PDB entry 1KQS | X-ray diffraction, 3.10 A resolution | chains 0 and C of the 32 polymer chains in the assembly

Chain 0:
Molecule: 23S RRNA
Organism: Haloarcula marismortui
Sequence (2922 nucleotides; numbered 2 to 2923; the number before each row is that of its first residue):
     2 UUGGCUACUA UGCCAGCUGG UGGAUUGCUC GGCUCAGGCG CUGAUGAAGG ACGUGCCAAG
    62 CUGCGAUAAG CCAUGGGGAG CCGCACGGAG GCGAAGAACC AUGGAUUUCC GAAUGAGAAU
   122 CUCUCUAACA AUUGCUUCGC GCAAUGAGGA ACCCCGAGAA CUGAAACAUC UCAGUAUCGG
   182 GAGGAACAGA AAACGCAAUG UGAUGUCGUU AGUAACCGCG AGUGAACGCG AUACAGCCCA
   242 AACCGAAGCC CUCACGGGCA AUGUGGUGUC AGGGCUACCU CUCAUCAGCC GACCGUCUCG
   302 ACGAAGUCUC UUGGAACAGA GCGUGAUACA GGGUGACAAC CCCGUACUCG AGACCAGUAC
   362 GACGUGCGGU AGUGCCAGAG UAGCGGGGGU UGGAUAUCCC UCGCGAAUAA CGCAGGCAUC
   422 GACUGCGAAG GCUAAACACA ACCUGAGACC GAUAGUGAAC AAGUAGUGUG AACGAACGCU
   482 GCAAAGUACC CUCAGAAGGG AGGCGAAAUA GAGCAUGAAA UCAGUUGGCG AUCGAGCGAC
   542 AGGGCAUACA AGGUCCCUCG ACGAAUGACC GACGCGCGAG CGUCCAGUAA GACUCACGGG
   602 AAGCCGAUGU UCUGUCGUAC GUUUUGAAAA ACGAGCCAGG GAGUGUGUCU GCAUGGCAAG
   662 UCUAACCGGA GUAUCCGGGG AGGCACAGGG AAACCGACAU GGCCGCAGGG CUUUGCCCGA
   722 GGGCCGCCGU CUUCAAGGGC GGGGAGCCAU GUGGACACGA CCCGAAUCCG GACGAUCUAC
   782 GCAUGGACAA GAUGAAGCGU GCCGAAAGGC ACGUGGAAGU CUGUUAGAGU UGGUGUCCUA
   842 CAAUACCCUC UCGUGAUCUA UGUGUAGGGG UGAAAGGCCC AUCGAGUCCG GCAACAGCUG
   902 GUUCCAAUCG AAACAUGUCG AAGCAUGACC UCCGCCGAGG UAGUCUGUGA GGUAGAGCGA
   962 CCGAUUGGUG UGUCCGCCUC CGAGAGGAGU CGGCACACCU GUCAAACUCC AAACUUACAG
  1022 ACGCCGUUUG ACGCGGGGAU UCCGGUGCGC GGGGUAAGCC UGUGUACCAG GAGGGGAACA
  1082 ACCCAGAGAU AGGUUAAGGU CCCCAAGUGU GGAUUAAGUG UAAUCCUCUG AAGGUGGUCU
  1142 CGAGCCCUAG ACAGCCGGGA GGUGAGCUUA GAAGCAGCUA CCCUCUAAGA AAAGCGUAAC
  1202 AGCUUACCGG CCGAGGUUUG AGGCGCCCAA AAUGAUCGGG ACUCAAAUCC ACCACCGAGA
  1262 CCUGUCCGUA CCACUCAUAC UGGUAAUCGA GUAGAUUGGC GCUCUAAUUG GAUGGAAGUA
  1322 GGGGUGAAAA CUCCUAUGGA CCGAUUAGUG ACGAAAAUCC UGGCCAUAGU AGCAGCGAUA
  1382 GUCGGGUGAG AACCCCGACG GCCUAAUGGA UAAGGGUUCC UCAGCACUGC UGAUCAGCUG
  1442 AGGGUUAGCC GGUCCUAAGU CAUACCGCAA CUCGACUAUG ACGAAAUGGG AAACGGGUUA
  1502 AUAUUCCCGU GCCACUAUGC AGUGAAAGUU GACGCCCUGG GGUCGAUCAC GCUGGGCAUU
  1562 CGCCCAGUCG AACCGUCCAA CUCCGUGGAA GCCGUAAUGG CAGGAAGCGG ACGAACGGCG
  1622 GCAUAGGGAA ACGUGAUUCA ACCUGGGGCC CAUGAAAAGA CGAGCAUAGU GUCCGUACCG
  1682 AGAACCGACA CAGGUGUCCA UGGCGGCGAA AGCCAAGGCC UGUCGGGAGC AACCAACGUU
  1742 AGGGAAUUCG GCAAGUUAGU CCCGUACCUU CGGAAGAAGG GAUGCCUGCU CCGGAACGGA
  1802 GCAGGUCGCA GUGACUCGGA AGCUCGGACU GUCUAGUAAC AACAUAGGUG ACCGCAAAUC
  1862 CGCAAGGACU CGUACGGUCA CUGAAUCCUG CCCAGUGCAG GUAUCUGAAC ACCUCGUACA
  1922 AGAGGACGAA GGACCUGUCA ACGGCGGGGG UAACUAUGAC CCUCUUAAGG UAGCGUAGUA
  1982 CCUUGCCGCA UCAGUAGCGG CUUGCAUGAA UGGAUUAACC AGAGCUUCAC UGUCCCAACG
  2042 UUGGGCCCGG UGAACUGUAC AUUCCAGUGC GGAGUCUGGA GACACCCAGG GGGAAGCGAA
  2102 GACCCUAUGG AGCUUUACUG CAGGCUGUCG CUGAGACGUG GUCGCCGAUG UGCAGCAUAG
  2162 GUAGGAGACA CUACACAGGU ACCCGCGCUA GCGGGCCACC GAGUCAACAG UGAAAUACUA
  2222 CCCGUCGGUG ACUGCGACUC UCACUCCGGG AGGAGGACAC CGAUAGCCGG GCAGUUUGAC
  2282 UGGGGCGGUA CGCGCUCGAA AAGAUAUCGA GCGCGCCCUA UGGCUAUCUC AGCCGGGACA
  2342 GAGACCCGGC GAAGAGUGCA AGAGCAAAAG AUAGCUUGAC AGUGUUCUUC CCAACGAGGA
  2402 ACGCUGACGC GAAAGCGUGG UCUAGCGAAC CAAUUAGCCU GCUUGAUGCG GGCAAUUGAU
  2462 GACAGAAAAG CUACCCUAGG GAUAACAGAG UCGUCACUCG CAAGAGCACA UAUCGACCGA
  2522 GUGGCUUGCU ACCUCGAUGU CGGUUCCCUC CAUCCUGCCC GUGCAGAAGC GGGCAAGGGU
  2582 GAGGUUGUUC GCCUAUUAAA GGAGGUCGUG AGCUGGGUUU AGACCGUCGU GAGACAGGUC
  2642 GGCUGCUAUC UACUGGGUGU GUAAUGGUGU CUGACAAGAA CGACCGUAUA GUACGAGAGG
  2702 AACUACGGUU GGUGGCCACU GGUGUACCGG UUGUUCGAGA GAGCACGUGC CGGGUAGCCA
  2762 CGCCACACGG GGUAAGAGCU GAACGCAUCU AAGCUCGAAA CCCACUUGGA AAAGAGACAC
  2822 CGCCGAGGUC CCGCGUACAA GACGCGGUCG AUAGACUCGG GGUGUGCGCG UCGAGGUAAC
  2882 GAGACGUUAA GCCCACGAGC ACUAACAGAC CAAAGCCAUC AU
Unresolved in the structure: 2-9, 126-127, 715, 971-998, 1560, 1952-1963, 2137-2236, 2339-2343, 2665-2666, 2915-2923
Differences from the reference sequence: conflict C560 (U3155 in 3377779)
Metal / ion sites: Mg2+ site 1 near G28 (its only coordinating residue here); Na+ site 1: C40, G41; Na+ site 2: G56, A59, G61; Na+ site 3 near U108 (its only coordinating residue here); Mg2+ site 2 near U115 (its only coordinating residue here); Na+ site 4: C141, G142; Na+ site 5 near U146 (its only coordinating residue here); Mg2+ site 3: C162, U2276; K+ site 1: C162, U163, U172; Mg2+ site 4: A165, A167, C168; Na+ site 6: A165, A166; Mg2+ site 5: A166, G219; 63 more Na+ sites not listed; 98 more Mg2+ sites not listed; 1 more K+ sites not listed
Ligand contacts: 6-aminohexanoic acid / biotin / phenylalaninal / puromycin-5'-monophosphate: G2099, A2100, G2102, A2103, C2104, A2486, C2487, A2538, G2540, U2541, C2542, G2588, C2608, G2618, U2619, U2620, U2645, G2646

Chain C:
Name: Ribosomal protein L4
Organism: Haloarcula marismortui
UniProtKB: P12735 (RL4_HALMA); residue numbers follow UniProt; this construct covers 1-246
Sequence (246 residues; row label = number of the first residue in the row):
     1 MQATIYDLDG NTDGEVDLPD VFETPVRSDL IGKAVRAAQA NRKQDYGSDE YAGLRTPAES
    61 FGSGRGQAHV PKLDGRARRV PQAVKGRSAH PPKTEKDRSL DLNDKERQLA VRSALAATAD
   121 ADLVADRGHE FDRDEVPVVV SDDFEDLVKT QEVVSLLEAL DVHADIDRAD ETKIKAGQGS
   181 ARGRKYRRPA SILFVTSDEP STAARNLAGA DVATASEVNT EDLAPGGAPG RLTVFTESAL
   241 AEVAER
Metal / ion sites: Na+: Asp45, Thr94, Lys96

Interface between chain 0 and chain C:
Pairs across the interface (219; chain 0 residue first):
  C29(0) with Gln178(C), phosphate contact
  U30(0) with Ala181(C), phosphate contact
  C34(0) with Gly47(C), hydrogen bond to the sugar; Ser48(C), sugar contact; Asp49(C), phosphate contact
  U35(0) with Asp45(C), hydrogen bond to the sugar; Tyr46(C), sugar contact; Gly47(C), sugar contact; Asp49(C), phosphate contact; Thr94(C), hydrogen bond to the phosphate
  C36(0) with Asp45(C), sugar contact
  G326(0) with Gln151(C), phosphate contact; Asn206(C), base contact
  A327(0) with Lys149(C), salt bridge to the phosphate; Thr150(C), sugar contact; Gln151(C), hydrogen bond to the base; Val154(C), base contact; Asn206(C), hydrogen bond to the base; Leu207(C), base contact
  U328(0) with Val148(C), sugar contact; Lys149(C), salt bridge to the phosphate; Thr150(C), hydrogen bond to the phosphate; Thr202(C), sugar contact; Arg205(C), phosphate contact
  A329(0) with Arg205(C), salt bridge to the phosphate; Asn206(C), phosphate contact
  C330(0) with Asp170(C), base contact; Arg188(C), base contact; Asn206(C), hydrogen bond to the sugar
  G333(0) with Lys185(C), phosphate contact; Tyr186(C), phosphate contact
  C338(0) with Ile174(C), sugar contact
  A339(0) with Lys185(C), salt bridge to the phosphate; Tyr186(C), hydrogen bond to the phosphate
  A347(0) with Arg205(C), hydrogen bond to the sugar
  A447(0) with Gln44(C), hydrogen bond to the sugar
  G448(0) with Gln44(C), hydrogen bond to the sugar; Arg184(C), hydrogen bond to the sugar
  A449(0) with Lys43(C), base contact; Gln44(C), hydrogen bond to the phosphate; Arg184(C), phosphate contact
  C450(0) with Tyr46(C), sugar contact; Arg182(C), salt bridge to the phosphate; Arg184(C), salt bridge to the phosphate
  C451(0) with Arg182(C), salt bridge to the phosphate
  G452(0) with Gln178(C), hydrogen bond to the sugar; Ala181(C), base contact; Arg182(C), hydrogen bond to the base
  U454(0) with Val84(C), base contact
  A455(0) with Val84(C), phosphate contact; Lys85(C), hydrogen bond to the phosphate
  G456(0) with Ser88(C), phosphate contact
  U457(0) with Ser48(C), phosphate contact; Asp49(C), hydrogen bond to the phosphate; Ala52(C), phosphate contact; Arg55(C), hydrogen bond to the phosphate
  G458(0) with Tyr51(C), phosphate contact; Ala52(C), phosphate contact; Gly53(C), hydrogen bond to the phosphate; Arg55(C), salt bridge to the phosphate; Lys85(C), hydrogen bond to the phosphate
  A459(0) with Lys85(C), salt bridge to the phosphate
  C474(0) with Pro57(C), phosphate contact; Leu73(C), phosphate contact; Asp74(C), hydrogen bond to the sugar
  G475(0) with Thr56(C), hydrogen bond to the phosphate; Pro57(C), phosphate contact; Leu73(C), phosphate contact; Asp74(C), sugar contact
  A476(0) with Arg76(C), sugar contact; Arg78(C), salt bridge to the phosphate; Lys85(C), phosphate contact
  A477(0) with Lys85(C), salt bridge to the phosphate
  G640(0) with Val84(C), base contact
  G641(0) with Gln82(C), hydrogen bond to the base
  G642(0) with Pro81(C), sugar contact; Gln82(C), sugar contact
  A643(0) with Ala89(C), sugar contact; His90(C), phosphate contact
  G644(0) with His90(C), sugar contact
  U645(0) with His90(C), sugar contact; Lys93(C), hydrogen bond to the base
  G646(0) with Lys93(C), sugar contact; Glu95(C), sugar contact; Lys96(C), salt bridge to the phosphate
  U647(0) with Glu95(C), sugar contact; Lys96(C), phosphate contact; Asp97(C), hydrogen bond to the phosphate
  G656(0) with Arg27(C), phosphate contact; Leu30(C), sugar contact; Asn103(C), base contact; Glu106(C), hydrogen bond to the base
  G657(0) with Arg27(C), salt bridge to the phosphate; Asn103(C), base contact; Lys105(C), sugar contact; Glu106(C), sugar contact
  C658(0) with Lys105(C), hydrogen bond to the sugar
  U662(0) with Lys105(C), salt bridge to the phosphate
  C663(0) with Asn103(C), phosphate contact; Lys105(C), salt bridge to the phosphate
  U664(0) with Leu102(C), phosphate contact; Asn103(C), phosphate contact; Asp104(C), hydrogen bond to the phosphate
  G670(0) with Glu217(C), hydrogen bond to the base
  A671(0) with Glu217(C), hydrogen bond to the sugar
  G672(0) with Pro200(C), base contact; Ala213(C), base contact; Thr214(C), hydrogen bond to the base; Glu217(C), base contact; Val218(C), hydrogen bond to the base; Asn219(C), base contact; Asp222(C), hydrogen bond to the base
  A674(0) with Gln44(C), hydrogen bond to the base
  U675(0) with Ala38(C), hydrogen bond to the sugar; Asn41(C), sugar contact; Arg42(C), hydrogen bond to the sugar
  C676(0) with Ala38(C), phosphate contact; Asn41(C), hydrogen bond to the phosphate; Glu217(C), base contact; Asn219(C), hydrogen bond to the sugar
  C677(0) with Arg107(C), salt bridge to the phosphate; Ser216(C), hydrogen bond to the sugar; Glu217(C), sugar contact; Arg246(C), sugar contact
  G678(0) with Arg107(C), salt bridge to the phosphate; Gln108(C), hydrogen bond to the phosphate; Arg246(C), salt bridge to the phosphate
  C749(0) with Asn103(C), hydrogen bond to the sugar
  A750(0) with Lys33(C), sugar contact; Asp101(C), hydrogen bond to the sugar; Asn103(C), sugar contact
  U751(0) with Leu100(C), sugar contact; Asp101(C), hydrogen bond to the phosphate
  C762(0) with His90(C), hydrogen bond to the sugar
  C763(0) with Arg87(C), phosphate contact; His90(C), phosphate contact
  C764(0) with His69(C), sugar contact; Val80(C), phosphate contact; Pro81(C), sugar contact; Gln82(C), hydrogen bond to the sugar; Arg87(C), salt bridge to the phosphate
  G765(0) with His69(C), hydrogen bond to the sugar; Pro71(C), phosphate contact; Val80(C), phosphate contact
  A766(0) with Ser60(C), hydrogen bond to the phosphate; Gly62(C), phosphate contact; His69(C), salt bridge to the phosphate
  C890(0) with Pro57(C), phosphate contact
  G891(0) with Pro57(C), phosphate contact
  A894(0) with Leu54(C), base contact; Arg87(C), hydrogen bond to the base
  C1305(0) with Gly177(C), phosphate contact; Gln178(C), hydrogen bond to the phosphate; Gly179(C), phosphate contact; Arg184(C), hydrogen bond to the phosphate
  U1306(0) with Lys43(C), sugar contact; Lys175(C), salt bridge to the phosphate; Gly179(C), phosphate contact; Arg184(C), salt bridge to the phosphate
  A1307(0) with Gln39(C), hydrogen bond to the sugar; Lys175(C), salt bridge to the phosphate; Gly226(C), sugar contact
  A1308(0) with Arg127(C), hydrogen bond to the phosphate; Arg187(C), salt bridge to the phosphate; Pro225(C), sugar contact; Gly226(C), sugar contact; Ala228(C), sugar contact
  U1309(0) with Arg127(C), salt bridge to the phosphate; Arg168(C), salt bridge to the phosphate; Arg187(C), salt bridge to the phosphate; Pro189(C), phosphate contact; Ala190(C), hydrogen bond to the phosphate
  U1310(0) with Gly128(C), phosphate contact; Arg168(C), salt bridge to the phosphate; Lys173(C), base contact; Arg187(C), base contact
  G1311(0) with Lys173(C), base contact
  C1342(0) with Ile174(C), hydrogen bond to the base
  C1343(0) with Ile174(C), hydrogen bond to the base; Lys175(C), phosphate contact; Ala176(C), phosphate contact; Gly177(C), hydrogen bond to the phosphate
  G1344(0) with Lys173(C), hydrogen bond to the base; Ala176(C), phosphate contact
  A1348(0) with Arg36(C), hydrogen bond to the sugar
  G1349(0) with Arg36(C), salt bridge to the phosphate
  G1351(0) with Tyr46(C), sugar contact; Lys96(C), salt bridge to the phosphate
  A1352(0) with Tyr46(C), hydrogen bond to the phosphate; Ser48(C), base contact; Ser88(C), hydrogen bond to the base; His90(C), sugar contact; Pro91(C), sugar contact; Pro92(C), base contact
  A1358(0) with Gln82(C), base contact
  U1359(0) with Ser63(C), base contact; Gly66(C), base contact; Gln67(C), hydrogen bond to the base; Ala68(C), phosphate contact; His69(C), hydrogen bond to the base
  C1360(0) with Ala68(C), phosphate contact; Val70(C), sugar contact; Gln82(C), hydrogen bond to the sugar
  C1361(0) with Val70(C), sugar contact; Ala77(C), phosphate contact; Gln82(C), sugar contact; Ala83(C), sugar contact; Val84(C), hydrogen bond to the sugar
  U1362(0) with Arg76(C), hydrogen bond to the phosphate; Ala77(C), hydrogen bond to the phosphate; Val84(C), sugar contact
  G1363(0) with Arg76(C), salt bridge to the phosphate
  A2100(0) with Gly64(C), hydrogen bond to the phosphate; Gly66(C), phosphate contact
  A2101(0) with Ser63(C), sugar contact; Gly64(C), hydrogen bond to the phosphate; Arg65(C), hydrogen bond to the phosphate; Gly66(C), hydrogen bond to the phosphate
  A2479(0) with Ser63(C), hydrogen bond to the phosphate
Also at the interface, not in a pair above, chain 0 (95 interface residues in all): G332, C348, G467, G680, G752, G760, A761, A767, A1345
Also at the interface, not in a pair above, chain C (121 interface residues in all): Asp29, Ala37, Ala40, Phe61, Lys72, Gly75, Arg79, Leu109, Val111, Thr172, Ser180, Gly183, Ala203, Ala208, Val212, Glu221

Overview:
95 residues of chain 0 face 121 of chain C across their interface, with 71 hydrogen bonds and 31 salt bridges.
Polar pairs include A327(0)-Gln151(C), A327(0)-Asn206(C) and G452(0)-Arg182(C). Bound to chain 0:
6-aminohexanoic acid / biotin / phenylalaninal / puromycin-5'-monophosphate.
Chain 0 is 23S RRNA and chain C is Ribosomal protein L4, both from Haloarcula marismortui; the structure, The
Haloarcula marismortui 50S Complexed with a Pretranslocational Intermediate in Protein Synthesis, was
determined by X-ray diffraction.
